PDB entry 7PIO | electron microscopy, 9.50 A resolution (very low resolution: no residue pairs are listed; an interface is given only as per-side residue counts) | chains l and 3 of the 53 polymer chains in the assembly

Chain l:
Molecule: 50S ribosomal protein L16
From: Mycoplasma pneumoniae M129
Reference sequence: P41204 (RL16_MYCPN); residues 1-139 here = UniProt positions 1-139
Amino-acid sequence (139 residues; numbered 1 to 139; the number before each row is that of its first residue):
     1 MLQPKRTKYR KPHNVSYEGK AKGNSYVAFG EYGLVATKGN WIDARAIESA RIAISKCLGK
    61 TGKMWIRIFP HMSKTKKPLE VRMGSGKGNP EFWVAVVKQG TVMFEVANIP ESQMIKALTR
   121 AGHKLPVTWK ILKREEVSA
Disordered / not traced: 137-139

Chain 3:
Molecule: 23S ribosomal RNA
From: Mycoplasma pneumoniae M129
Sequence (2907 nucleotides; numbered 1 to 2907; the number before each row is that of its first residue):
     1 UACAAUAAGU UACUAAGGGC UUAUGGUGGA UGCCUUGGCA CUAAUAGGCG AUGAAGGACG
    61 UGUUAACCUG CGAUAAGCUU CGGGUAGGUG GUAAGAACCU CAGAUCCGGA GAUUUCCGAA
   121 UGGAGCAAUC CGGUAGUUGG AAACAGCUAU CAUUAAUUGA UGAAUAAAUA GUCAAUUAAA
   181 GCAAUACGUG GUGAAGUGAA ACAUCUCAGU AGCCACAGGA AAAGAAAACG AAUGUGAUUC
   241 CGUGUGUAGU GGCGAGCGAA AGCGGAACAG GCCAAACUUA UCAUUAGAUA GGGGUUGUAG
   301 GGCUUGCAAU GUGGACUUGA AAACGAUAGA AGAAGCUGUU GGAAAGCAGC GCGCAAAAGG
   361 GUGAUAGCCC CGUAUUUGAA AUUGUUUUCA UACCUAGCGA GAUCCCUGAG UAGCUCGGAA
   421 AACGUUAUUU UGAGUGAAUC UGCCCAGACC AUUGGGUAAG CCUAAAUACU AAUUAGUGAC
   481 CGAUAGCGAA ACAGUACCGU GAGGGAAAGG UGAAAAGAAC CCAGAGAUGG GAGUGAAAUA
   541 GAUUCUGAAA CCAUAUGCCU ACAACGUGUC AGAGCACAUU AAUGUGUGAU GGCGUGCGUU
   601 UUGAAGUAUG AGCCGGCGAG UUAUGAUAGC AAGCGUUAGU UAACCAGGAG AUGGGGAGCU
   661 GUAGCGAAAG CGAGUUUUAA AAGAGCGUUU GUUUGUUAUU AUAGACCCGA AACGGGUUGA
   721 GCUAGUCAUG AGCAGGUUGA AGGUUGAGUA ACAUCAACUG GAGGACCGAA CCGACUCUCG
   781 UUGAAACGAU AGCGGAUGAC UUGUGAUUAG GGGUGAAAUU CCAAUCGAAA UCCGUGAUAG
   841 CUGGUUCUCG UCGAAAUAGC UUUAAGGCUA GCGUGAGAUC ACAAAUAAGU GGAGGUAAAG
   901 CUACUGAAUG UAUGAUGGCG CCACCUAGGC GUACUGAAUA CAAUUAAACU CUGAAUGCCA
   961 UUUAUUUUAU UCUCGCAGUC AGACAGUGGG GGAUAAGCUU CAUUGUCAAG AGGGGAAGAG
  1021 CCCAGAUCAU UAAAUAAGGU CCCCAAAAUA UACUAAGUGG AAAAGGAUGU GAAAGUGCUA
  1081 AAACAGCAAG GAUGUUGGCU UAGAAGCAGC CAUCGUUUAA AGAGUGCGUA ACAGCUCACU
  1141 UGUCGAGUGU UUUUGCGCCG AAGAUGUAAC GGGGCUAAGU AUAUUACCGA AUUUAUGGAU
  1201 AAGAUUUAUA UCUUGUGGUA GACGAGCGUU GUAUUGGAGU UGAAGUCAAA GCGUGAGCAU
  1261 UGGUGGAUCC AAUACAAGUG AGAAUGCCGG CAUGAGUAAC GCUUGGGAGU GAGAAUCUCC
  1321 CAAACCGAUU GACUAAGGUU UCCUGGACCA GGGUCGUCCU UCCAGGGUUA GUCUGGACCU
  1381 AAGCUGAGGC UGAAAAGCGU AGGCGAUGGA CAACAGGUUA AUAUUCCUGU ACUUACAGUU
  1441 AGACUGAUGG AGUGACAAAG AAGGUUUUCC ACCCCCAUAA UUGGAUUUGG GGAUAAAUCA
  1501 UAAGGUGGUA CAAUAGGCAA AUCCGUUGUG CAUAACAUUG AGUGAUGAUG UCGAGUGAAU
  1561 GAGUGAUCAA GUAGCGAAGG UGGUAUUAAU CAUGCUUUCA AGAAAAGCUU CUAGGGUUAA
  1621 UCUAGCUGUA ACCAGUACCG AGAACGAACA CACGUAGUCA AGGAGAGGAU CCUAAGGUUA
  1681 GCGAGUGAAC UAUAGCCAAG GAACUCUGCA AAUUAACCCC GUAAGUUAGC GAGAAGGGGU
  1741 GCUUAUGUAA AAGUAAGCCG CAGUGAAGAA CGAGGGGGGA CUGUUUAACU AAAACACAAC
  1801 UCUAUGCCAA ACCGUAAGGU GAUGUAUAUG GGGUGACACC UGCCCAGUGC UGGAAGGUUA
  1861 AAGAAGGAGG UUAGCGCAAG CGAAGCUUUU AACUGAAGCC CCAGUGAACG GCGGCCGUAA
  1921 CUAUAACGGU CCUAAGGUAG CGAAAUUCCU AGUCGGGUAA AUUCCGUCCC GCUUGAAUGG
  1981 UGUAACCAUC UCUUGACUGU CUCGGCUAUA GACUCGGUGA AAUCCAGGUA CGGGUGAAGA
  2041 CACCCGUUAG GCGCAACGGG ACGGAAAGAC CCCGUGAAGC UUUACUGUAG CUUAAUAUUG
  2101 AUCAGGACAU UAUCAUGUAG AGAAUAGGUA GGAGCAAUCG AUGCAAGUUC GCUAGGACUU
  2161 GUUGAUGCGA AAGGUGGAAU ACUACCCUUG GUUGUGUGCU GUUCUAAUUG GUAACUGUUA
  2221 UCCAGUUUCA AGACAGUGUU AGGUGGGCAG UUUGACUGGG GCGGUCGCCU CCUAAAAGGU
  2281 AACGGAGGCG UACAAAGGUA CCUUCAGUAC GGUUGGAAAU CGUAUGUAGA GUGUAAUGGU
  2341 GUAAGGGUGC UUGACUGUGA GACAUACAGG UCGAACAGGU GAGAAAUCAG GUCAUAGUGA
  2401 UCCGGUGGUC CAGUAUGGAA UGGCCAUCGC UCAACGGAUA AAAGCUACUC CGGGGAUAAC
  2461 AGGCUGAUAC UGCCCAAGAG UUCAUAUCGA CGGCAGUGUU UGGCACCUCG AUGUCGACUC
  2521 AUCUCAUCCU CGAGCUGAAG CAGGUUCGAA GGGUUCGGCU GUUCGCCGAU UAAAGAGAUA
  2581 CGUGAGUUGG GUUCAAACCG UCGUGAGACA GGUUGGUCCC UAUCUAUUGU GCCCGUAGGA
  2641 AGAUUGAAGA GUGUUGCUUC UAGUACGAGA GGACCGAAGC GAGGACACCU CUUAUGCUCC
  2701 AGUUGUAGCG CCAGCUGCAC CGCUGGGUAG UAACGUGUCU AUUAGAUAAA CGCUGAAAGC
  2761 AUCUAAGUGU GAAACUAUCU CAAAGAUUAA UCUUCCCAUU UCGCAAGAAA GUAAGAGCCG
  2821 UCAAAGACGA UGACGUUGAU AGGUUACAGG UGUAAGCAUA GUGAUAUGUU GAGCUGAGUA
  2881 AUACUAAUUG CUCGAGGACU UAUUGGA
Disordered / not traced: 1-7, 923-927, 1560-1569, 2901-2907

Interface between chain l and chain 3:
At this resolution (10 A) residue pairs are not listed: 57 residues of chain l and 49 of chain 3 lie at the interface.

In short:
Chain l and chain 3 form an interface of 57 and 49 residues respectively.
Chain l is 50S ribosomal protein L16 and chain 3 is 23S ribosomal RNA, both from Mycoplasma pneumoniae M129;
the structure, 70S ribosome with P-site tRNA in pseudouridimycin-treated Mycoplasma pneumoniae cells, was
determined by electron microscopy together with 7OOC, 7OOD, 7P6Z, 7PAH, 7PAI, 7PAJ and 23 further entries from
the same study.
